PDB entry 6AKS | electron microscopy, 3.00 A resolution | chains A and D of the 4 polymer chains in the assembly

# Chain A
Molecule: VP1
From: Coxsackievirus A10
UniProt: W0G0K3 (W0G0K3_9ENTO); residues 1-297 here = UniProt positions 1-297
Chain sequence (297 residues; numbered 1 to 297; the number before each row is that of its first residue):
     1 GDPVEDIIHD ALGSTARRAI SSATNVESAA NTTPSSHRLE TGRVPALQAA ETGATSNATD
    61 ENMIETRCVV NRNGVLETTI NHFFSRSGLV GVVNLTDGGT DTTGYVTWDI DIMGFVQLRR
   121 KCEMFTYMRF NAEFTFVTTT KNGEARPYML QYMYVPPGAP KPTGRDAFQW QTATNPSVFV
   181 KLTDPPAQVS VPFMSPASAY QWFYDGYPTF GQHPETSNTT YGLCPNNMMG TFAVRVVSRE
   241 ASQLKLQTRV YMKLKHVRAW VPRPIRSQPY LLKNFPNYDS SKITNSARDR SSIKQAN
Disordered / not traced: 1, 9-17
Residues lining bound ligands: sphingosine (SPH): Ile110, Asp111, Ile112, Met113, Phe130, Phe134, Phe136, Tyr152, Tyr154, Val178, Val189, Val191, Met194, Tyr200, Trp202, Asn227, Met229, Phe232, Met252
What the authors report for this chain:
  - conformationally variable residues (order/disorder transition): Pro208 to Pro225

# Chain D
Molecule: VP4
From: Coxsackievirus A10
UniProt: Q75Q92 (Q75Q92_9ENTO); residues 1-69 here = UniProt positions 1-69
Chain sequence (69 residues; each row starts with the number of its first residue):
     1 MGAQVSTQKS GSHETGNVAT GGSTINFTNI NYYKDSYAAS ATRQDFTQDP KKFTQPVLDS
    61 IRELSAPLN
Disordered / not traced: 1-18

# Chain A / chain D interface
Contacting residue pairs (48):
  Ile20(A) - Leu58(D)
  Ser21(A) - Asp49(D)  hydrogen bond
  Ser21(A) - Lys52(D)
  Ser22(A) - Gln48(D)
  Ser22(A) - Asp49(D)
  Ala23(A) - Thr47(D)
  Ala23(A) - Gln48(D)
  Thr24(A) - Phe46(D)
  Thr24(A) - Thr47(D)
  Thr24(A) - Gln48(D)  hydrogen bond (backbone-backbone)
  Asn25(A) - Phe46(D)
  Asn25(A) - Thr47(D)
  Val26(A) - Phe46(D)  hydrogen bond (backbone-backbone)
  Val26(A) - Gln48(D)
  Glu27(A) - Phe46(D)
  Val44(A) - Glu63(D)
  Val44(A) - Leu64(D)  hydrogen bond (backbone-backbone)
  Pro45(A) - Glu63(D)
  Leu47(A) - Pro67(D)
  Gln48(A) - Pro67(D)
  Ala49(A) - Pro67(D)
  Thr52(A) - Val57(D)
  Ala54(A) - Thr54(D)
  Ala54(A) - Val57(D)  hydrophobic
  Thr55(A) - Thr54(D)  hydrogen bond (backbone-backbone)
  Asn57(A) - Ile61(D)
  Asn57(A) - Arg62(D)
  Asn57(A) - Glu63(D)
  Ala58(A) - Glu63(D)
  Thr59(A) - Glu63(D)  hydrogen bond (backbone-side chain)
  Asn62(A) - Glu63(D)  hydrogen bond
  Leu76(A) - Gln44(D)
  Leu76(A) - Phe46(D)  hydrophobic
  Thr79(A) - Asp45(D)
  Asn81(A) - Thr42(D)
  His82(A) - Gln44(D)  hydrogen bond
  Asn131(A) - Tyr37(D)
  Ser190(A) - Tyr37(D)
  Ser190(A) - Ala38(D)
  Val191(A) - Tyr37(D)
  Pro192(A) - Tyr37(D)
  Lys255(A) - Tyr37(D)  hydrogen bond (side chain-backbone)
  Lys255(A) - Ala38(D)
  Lys255(A) - Ala39(D)  hydrogen bond (side chain-backbone)
  His256(A) - Ser36(D)
  His256(A) - Ser40(D)
  His256(A) - Ala41(D)
  Pro262(A) - Phe53(D)
Also at the interface, not in a pair above, chain A (35 interface residues in all): Arg38, Arg43, Gly53, Val75
Also at the interface, not in a pair above, chain D (29 interface residues in all): Lys51, Gln55, Pro56, Ser65, Ala66, Leu68

# In short
The interface between chain A and chain D involves 35 residues on one side and 29 on the other; the contacts
include 10 hydrogen bonds. Polar pairs include Ser21(A)-Asp49(D), Thr59(A)-Glu63(D) and Asn62(A)-Glu63(D).
Chain A binds sphingosine. From the paper: conformational variability at Pro208(A).
Chain A is VP1 and chain D is VP4, both from Coxsackievirus A10; the structure, Cryo-EM structure of CVA10
mature virus, was determined by electron microscopy (same publication as 6AKT and 6AKU).
